Entry 8BMT (electron microscopy, 2.50 A resolution); this record covers chains Y and AA of the 28 polymer chains in the assembly.

# Chain Y (and AA)
Name: Co-chaperonin GroES
Source organism: Escherichia coli
Notes: chain AA of this document is another copy of the same molecule, construct and numbering; everything in this record applies to it too
UniProtKB: P0A6F9 (CH10_ECOLI); residues 2-97 here = UniProt positions 2-97
Amino-acid sequence (98 residues; numbered 0 to 97; the number before each row is that of its first residue; numbering starts at 0):
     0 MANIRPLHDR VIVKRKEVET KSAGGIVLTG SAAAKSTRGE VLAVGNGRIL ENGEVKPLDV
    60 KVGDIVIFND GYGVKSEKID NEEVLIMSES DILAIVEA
Not modelled in the structure: 0-1
Differences from the reference sequence: initiating methionine (0); expression tag (1)
Curated features (UniProtKB/Swiss-Prot):
  - modified residue: Lys-34 (N6-succinyllysine)

# Interface between chain Y and chain AA
Residue-residue contacts - 36 pairs, chain Y then chain AA:
  Asn-2(Y) / Glu-96(AA)  hydrogen bond (backbone-backbone)
  Ile-3(Y) / Arg-37(AA)
  Ile-3(Y) / Ile-66(AA)  hydrophobic
  Ile-3(Y) / Val-95(AA)  hydrophobic
  Ile-3(Y) / Glu-96(AA)  hydrogen bond (backbone-side chain)
  Arg-4(Y) / Ala-93(AA)
  Arg-4(Y) / Ile-94(AA)  hydrogen bond (side chain-backbone)
  Arg-4(Y) / Glu-96(AA)  salt bridge
  Pro-5(Y) / Ala-93(AA)  hydrophobic
  Leu-6(Y) / Asp-58(AA)
  Leu-6(Y) / Glu-88(AA)
  Leu-6(Y) / Leu-92(AA)
  Leu-6(Y) / Ile-94(AA)  hydrophobic
  His-7(Y) / Asp-58(AA)  salt bridge
  His-7(Y) / Glu-88(AA)  salt bridge
  Arg-9(Y) / Leu-92(AA)  hydrogen bond (side chain-backbone)
  Arg-9(Y) / Ala-93(AA)
  Asn-45(Y) / Asp-58(AA)  hydrogen bond
  Ile-48(Y) / Arg-47(AA)
  Ile-48(Y) / Lys-55(AA)
  Leu-49(Y) / Leu-49(AA)
  Glu-50(Y) / Leu-49(AA)
  Glu-50(Y) / Glu-50(AA)
  Asn-51(Y) / Leu-49(AA)
  Asn-51(Y) / Asn-51(AA)
  Gly-52(Y) / Leu-49(AA)
  Gly-52(Y) / Lys-55(AA)
  Val-54(Y) / Lys-55(AA)
  Lys-74(Y) / Asn-68(AA)
  Lys-74(Y) / Leu-92(AA)
  Glu-76(Y) / Thr-36(AA)  hydrogen bond
  Glu-76(Y) / Arg-37(AA)  salt bridge
  Glu-76(Y) / Ile-66(AA)
  Lys-77(Y) / Arg-37(AA)  hydrogen bond (backbone-side chain)
  Ile-78(Y) / Arg-37(AA)
  Asn-80(Y) / Ala-22(AA)
Other interface residues (no listed pair), chain Y (20 interface residues in all): Ile-85
Other interface residues (no listed pair), chain AA (20 interface residues in all): Val-59, Ile-91, Ala-97

# In short
The chain Y/chain AA interface involves 20 residues from each chain, with 7 hydrogen bonds and 4 salt bridges.
Polar pairs include Arg-4(Y)/Glu-96(AA), His-7(Y)/Asp-58(AA) and His-7(Y)/Glu-88(AA).
Chain Y and chain AA are both Co-chaperonin GroES (Escherichia coli); the structure, Structure of
GroEL:GroES-ATP complex plunge frozen 200 ms after reaction initiation, was determined by electron microscopy
together with 8BKZ, 8BM0, 8BM1 and 8BMO from the same study.
